Entry 6FWS (X-ray diffraction, 2.50 A resolution); this record covers chains B and D of the 4 polymer chains in the assembly.

[Chain B]
Molecule: ATP-dependent DNA helicase DinG
From: Escherichia coli
Reference sequence: A0A2H4TNL0 (A0A2H4TNL0_ECOLX); residues 1-716 here correspond to UniProt positions 46-761 (UniProt number = residue number + 45)
Chain sequence (716 residues; numbered 1 to 716 plus 1 insertion-coded residue; 1 number in that range is skipped by the numbering (no residue carries it; nothing is unmodelled there); the number before each row is that of its first residue):
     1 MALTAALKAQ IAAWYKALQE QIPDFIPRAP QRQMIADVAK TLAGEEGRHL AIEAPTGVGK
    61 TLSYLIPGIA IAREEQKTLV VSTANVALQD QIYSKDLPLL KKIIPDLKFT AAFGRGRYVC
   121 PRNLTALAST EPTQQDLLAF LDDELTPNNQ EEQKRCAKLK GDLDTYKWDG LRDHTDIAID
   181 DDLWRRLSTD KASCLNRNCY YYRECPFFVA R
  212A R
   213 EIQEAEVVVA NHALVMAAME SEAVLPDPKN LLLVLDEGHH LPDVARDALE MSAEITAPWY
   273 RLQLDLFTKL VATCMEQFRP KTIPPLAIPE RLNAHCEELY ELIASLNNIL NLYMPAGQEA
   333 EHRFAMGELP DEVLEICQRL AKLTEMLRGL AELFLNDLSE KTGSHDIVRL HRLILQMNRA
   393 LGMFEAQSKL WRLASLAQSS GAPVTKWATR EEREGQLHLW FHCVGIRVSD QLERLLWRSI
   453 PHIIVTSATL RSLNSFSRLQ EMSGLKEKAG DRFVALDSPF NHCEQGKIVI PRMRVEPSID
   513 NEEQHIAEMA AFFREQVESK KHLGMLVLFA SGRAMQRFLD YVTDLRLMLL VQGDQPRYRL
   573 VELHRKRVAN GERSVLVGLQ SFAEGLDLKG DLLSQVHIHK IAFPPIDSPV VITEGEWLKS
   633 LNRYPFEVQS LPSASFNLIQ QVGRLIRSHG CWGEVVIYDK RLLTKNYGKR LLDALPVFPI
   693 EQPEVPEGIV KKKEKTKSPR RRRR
Unresolved in the structure: 1, 190-204, 374-377, 704-716
Bound ions: 4Fe-4S cluster Fe near Arg115 (its only coordinating residue here)
Ligand contacts:
  - ADP / beryllium trifluoride: Ile22, Asp24, Phe25, Ile26, Arg28, Gln31, Ala54, Pro55, Thr56, Gly57, Val58, Gly59, Lys60, Thr61, Leu62, Lys95, Asp96, Glu249, Ala460, Glu596, Gly597, Asp599, Lys601, Gln652, Arg656, Arg659, Ser660
  - 4Fe-4S cluster (SF4): Arg115, Cys120, Pro121, Arg122, Thr189, Cys205, Phe208
Reported in the primary citation:
  - mutagenesis - R117A, R211A: decreased binding to ssDNA
  - mutagenesis - R117A, R211A: decreased catalytic activity (Helicase activity)

[Chain D]
Molecule: 10-nt DNA strand
Sequence (10 nucleotides; each row starts with the number of its first residue):
     1 TTTTTTTTTT

[Chain B / chain D interface]
Residue-residue contacts - 50 pairs, chain B then chain D:
  Asn85(B) - DT7(D)  phosphate contact
  Asn85(B) - DT8(D)  phosphate contact
  Val86(B) - DT8(D)  hydrogen bond to the phosphate
  Phe113(B) - DT9(D)  phosphate contact
  Gly114(B) - DT9(D)  hydrogen bond to the phosphate
  Gly114(B) - DT10(D)  phosphate contact
  Arg115(B) - DT10(D)  hydrogen bond to the phosphate
  Arg117(B) - DT8(D)  sugar contact
  Arg117(B) - DT9(D)  salt bridge to the phosphate
  Asn223(B) - DT8(D)  hydrogen bond to the phosphate
  Asn223(B) - DT9(D)  hydrogen bond to the phosphate
  Ala225(B) - DT8(D)  sugar contact
  Ala225(B) - DT9(D)  sugar contact
  Ala229(B) - DT10(D)  sugar contact
  Ala542(B) - DT5(D)  sugar contact
  Ala542(B) - DT6(D)  sugar contact
  Ser543(B) - DT5(D)  phosphate contact
  Ser543(B) - DT6(D)  phosphate contact
  Gly544(B) - DT6(D)  hydrogen bond to the phosphate
  Arg545(B) - DT5(D)  salt bridge to the phosphate
  Gln564(B) - DT7(D)  hydrogen bond to the phosphate
  Arg569(B) - DT7(D)  phosphate contact
  Arg569(B) - DT8(D)  salt bridge to the phosphate
  Leu591(B) - DT6(D)  phosphate contact
  Leu591(B) - DT7(D)  phosphate contact
  Gln592(B) - DT6(D)  phosphate contact
  Gln592(B) - DT7(D)  phosphate contact
  Ser593(B) - DT7(D)  hydrogen bond to the phosphate
  Lys612(B) - DT4(D)  salt bridge to the phosphate
  Lys612(B) - DT5(D)  salt bridge to the phosphate
  Phe615(B) - DT3(D)  phosphate contact
  Phe615(B) - DT4(D)  sugar contact
  Pro616(B) - DT4(D)  sugar contact
  Pro617(B) - DT4(D)  sugar contact
  Pro617(B) - DT5(D)  sugar contact
  Ile618(B) - DT3(D)  base contact
  Ile618(B) - DT4(D)  base contact
  Asp619(B) - DT5(D)  base contact
  Tyr636(B) - DT1(D)  stacking on the base
  Tyr636(B) - DT2(D)  hydrogen bond to the base
  Phe638(B) - DT2(D)  base contact
  Phe638(B) - DT3(D)  sugar contact
  Glu639(B) - DT1(D)  hydrogen bond to the base
  Ser642(B) - DT3(D)  hydrogen bond to the base
  Arg673(B) - DT4(D)  salt bridge to the phosphate
  Lys677(B) - DT3(D)  salt bridge to the phosphate
  Asn678(B) - DT1(D)  phosphate contact
  Asn678(B) - DT2(D)  phosphate contact
  Tyr679(B) - DT2(D)  phosphate contact
  Tyr679(B) - DT3(D)  hydrogen bond to the phosphate
Other interface residues (no listed pair), chain B (40 interface residues in all): Ala84, Ala87, Gly116, Arg211, Leu226, Ser233, Pro509, Ile613

[In short]
40 residues of chain B face 10 of chain D across their interface, with 12 hydrogen bonds, 7 salt bridges and 1
aromatic stacking contact. Polar contacts include Tyr636(B)-DT2(D), Glu639(B)-DT1(D) and Ser642(B)-DT3(D). The
paper reports that R117A and R211A of chain B reduce binding to ssDNA; R117A and R211A of chain B reduce
catalytic activity (Helicase activity).
Chain B is ATP-dependent DNA helicase DinG (Escherichia coli) and chain D is a 10-nt DNA strand; the
structure, Structure of DinG in complex with ssDNA and ADPBeF, was determined by X-ray diffraction together
with 6FWR from the same study.
